PDB entry 7CRO | electron microscopy, 3.75 A resolution | chains M and K of the 11 polymer chains in the assembly

== Chain M ==
Protein: Histone H3
From: Xenopus laevis
UniProtKB: Q92133 (Q92133_XENLA); residues 1-135 here correspond to UniProt positions 2-136 (UniProt number = residue number + 1)
Sequence (135 residues; numbered 1 to 135; the number before each row is that of its first residue):
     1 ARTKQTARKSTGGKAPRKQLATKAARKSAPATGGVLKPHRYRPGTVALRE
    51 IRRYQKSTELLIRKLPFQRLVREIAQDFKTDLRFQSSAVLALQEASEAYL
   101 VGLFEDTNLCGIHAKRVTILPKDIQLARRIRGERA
Not modelled in the structure: 1-31, 135
Modified residues: Leu36 (norleucine; NLE); Leu90 (norleucine; NLE); Leu120 (norleucine; NLE)
Construct notes: engineered mutation Leu36 (Lys37 in Q92133), Leu90 (Met91 in Q92133), Leu120 (Met121 in Q92133)
From the paper describing this entry:
  - mutagenesis - Y41A, R49A, R52A: decreased catalytic activity

== Chain K ==
Molecule: 187-nt DNA strand
From: Xenopus laevis
Sequence (187 nucleotides; each row starts with the number of its first residue):
     1 ATCGCGACACCGGCACTGGAACAGGATGTATATATCTGACACGTGCCTGG
    51 AGACTAGGGAGTAATCCCCTTGGCGGTTAAAACGCGGGGGACAGCGCGTA
   101 CGTGCGTTTAAGCGGTGCTAGAGCTGTCTACGACCAATTGAGCGGCCTCG
   151 GCACCGGGATTCTCCAGGGGATCGGGCATCACCCGAT
Not modelled in the structure: 1-9, 178-187

== Chain M / chain K interface ==
Residue-residue contacts (12; chain M residue first):
  Arg40(M) - DG86(K)  base contact
  Arg63(M) - DA80(K)  sugar contact
  Arg63(M) - DA81(K)  salt bridge to the phosphate
  Arg72(M) - DT71(K)  salt bridge to the phosphate
  Arg83(M) - DT70(K)  base contact
  Arg83(M) - DT71(K)  phosphate contact
  Phe84(M) - DT70(K)  phosphate contact
  Phe84(M) - DT71(K)  phosphate contact
  Gln85(M) - DT70(K)  phosphate contact
  Ser86(M) - DT70(K)  phosphate contact
  Val117(M) - DA91(K)  hydrogen bond to the phosphate
  Thr118(M) - DA91(K)  hydrogen bond to the phosphate
Interface residues without a listed pair, chain M (13 interface residues in all): Arg42, Pro43, Arg116, Leu120
Interface residues without a listed pair, chain K (9 interface residues in all): DG89, DG90, DC92

== Overview ==
13 residues of chain M face 9 of chain K across their interface, with 2 hydrogen bonds and 2 salt bridges.
Among the polar pairs are Val117(M)-DA91(K), Thr118(M)-DA91(K) and Arg63(M)-DA81(K). The paper reports that
Y41A, R49A and R52A of chain M reduce catalytic activity.
Here chain M is Histone H3 and chain K is a 187-nt DNA strand, both from Xenopus laevis. Entry 7CRO (NSD2
bearing E1099K/T1150A dual mutation in complex with 187-bp NCP) was determined by electron microscopy (same
publication as 7CRP, 7CRQ and 7CRR).
